PDB entry 9L5T | electron microscopy, 3.50 A resolution | chains 6 and 0 of the 42 polymer chains in the assembly

== Chain 6 ==
Molecule: U6 snRNA
From: Chaetomium thermophilum (strain DSM 1495 / CBS 144.50 / IMI 039719)
Sequence (101 nucleotides; numbered 1 to 101; the number before each row is that of its first residue):
     1 GCCCUUCGGGGCAUUUGGUCAAUUUGAAACGAUACAGAGAAGAUUAGCAU
    51 GGCCCCUGCACUAAGGAUGACACGCUACUCAAAGAGACGCUACCAAUUUU
   101 U
Disordered / not traced: 91-101

== Chain 0 ==
Protein: Putative pre-mRNA splicing protein
From: Chaetomium thermophilum (strain DSM 1495 / CBS 144.50 / IMI 039719)
UniProt: G0S7S7 (G0S7S7_CHATD); numbering as in UniProt (aligned over 1-408)
Sequence (408 residues; row label = number of the first residue in the row):
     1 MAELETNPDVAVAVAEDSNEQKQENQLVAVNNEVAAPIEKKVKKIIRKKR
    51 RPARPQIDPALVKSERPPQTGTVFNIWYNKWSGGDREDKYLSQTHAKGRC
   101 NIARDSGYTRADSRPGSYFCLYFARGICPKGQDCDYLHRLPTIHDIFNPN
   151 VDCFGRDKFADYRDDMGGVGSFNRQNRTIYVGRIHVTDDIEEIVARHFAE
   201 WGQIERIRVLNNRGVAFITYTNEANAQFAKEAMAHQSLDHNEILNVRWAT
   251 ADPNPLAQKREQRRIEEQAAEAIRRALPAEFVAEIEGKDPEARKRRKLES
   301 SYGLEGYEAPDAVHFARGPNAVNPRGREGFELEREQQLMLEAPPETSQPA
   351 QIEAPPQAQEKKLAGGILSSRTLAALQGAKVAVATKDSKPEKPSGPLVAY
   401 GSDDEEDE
Disordered / not traced: 1-50, 327-408

== Interface between chain 6 and chain 0 ==
Residue-residue contacts (57; chain 6 residue first):
  U19(6) with Tyr136(0), hydrogen bond to the sugar; Gly155(0), sugar contact; Arg156(0), base contact
  C20(6) with Cys120(0), base contact; Lys130(0), base contact; Cys134(0), hydrogen bond to the base; Asp135(0), base contact; Tyr136(0), base contact
  A21(6) with Ser64(0), sugar contact; Pro129(0), base contact; Lys130(0), base contact
  A22(6) with Lys63(0), sugar contact; Tyr122(0), hydrogen bond to the sugar; Ile127(0), base contact; Pro129(0), base contact; Lys130(0), base contact
  U23(6) with Lys63(0), phosphate contact; Glu65(0), base contact; Pro67(0), base contact; Phe74(0), base contact; Asn79(0), base contact; Lys97(0), salt bridge to the phosphate
  U24(6) with Gln93(0), base contact; Thr94(0), base contact; Ala96(0), base contact; His235(0), hydrogen bond to the sugar
  U25(6) with Arg163(0), sugar contact; Asp165(0), sugar contact; Lys230(0), base contact; Ala234(0), base contact; His235(0), hydrogen bond to the base; Val246(0), hydrogen bond to the base; Arg247(0), hydrogen bond to the base
  G26(6) with Phe159(0), stacking on the base; Asp161(0), hydrogen bond to the base; Tyr162(0), base contact; Arg163(0), base contact; Gly168(0), base contact; Val169(0), hydrogen bond to the base; Gly170(0), base contact
  A27(6) with Tyr162(0), hydrogen bond to the base; Arg163(0), hydrogen bond to the base; Asp164(0), base contact
  A28(6) with Tyr78(0), sugar contact; Lys80(0), base contact; Ser82(0), hydrogen bond to the base; Lys89(0), base contact
  A29(6) with Ser82(0), base contact; Gly83(0), base contact; Arg86(0), base contact
  C30(6) with Gly84(0), hydrogen bond to the base; Asp85(0), base contact; Arg86(0), base contact
  G31(6) with Gly84(0), hydrogen bond to the base; Asp85(0), base contact; Arg86(0), hydrogen bond to the base
  A32(6) with Arg86(0), hydrogen bond to the base
Also at the interface, not in a pair above, chain 0 (53 interface residues in all): Val62, Arg66, Asn75, Trp81, His95, Cys128, Phe154, Gly167, Glu231, Leu244, Asn245

== In short ==
14 residues of chain 6 face 53 of chain 0 across their interface, with 16 hydrogen bonds, 1 salt bridge and 1
aromatic stacking contact. Among the polar pairs are C20(6)-Cys134(0), U25(6)-His235(0) and U25(6)-Val246(0).
Chain 6 is U6 snRNA and chain 0 is Putative pre-mRNA splicing protein, both from Chaetomium thermophilum
(strain DSM 1495 / CBS 144.50 / IMI 039719); the structure, Cryo-EM structure of the thermophile spliceosome
(state B*Q2), was determined by electron microscopy, deposited together with 9L5R and 9L5S.
